2RGN - chains A and B of the 3 polymer chains in the assembly; structure by X-ray diffraction, 3.50 A resolution.

Chain A:
Name: Guanine nucleotide-binding protein G(i) subunit alpha-1, Guanine nucleotide-binding protein G(q) subunit alpha
Source organism: Rattus norvegicus
Notes: fragment: Chimeric protein of rat Guanine nucleotide-binding protein G(i) subunit alpha-1 N-terminal helix residues 1-28 and mouse Guanine nucleotide-binding protein G(q) subunit alpha residues 31-353
UniProt: P10824 (GNAI1_RAT); residues 7-34 here correspond to UniProt positions 1-28 (UniProt number = residue number - 6)
Sequence (353 residues; numbered 7 to 359; the number before each row is that of its first residue):
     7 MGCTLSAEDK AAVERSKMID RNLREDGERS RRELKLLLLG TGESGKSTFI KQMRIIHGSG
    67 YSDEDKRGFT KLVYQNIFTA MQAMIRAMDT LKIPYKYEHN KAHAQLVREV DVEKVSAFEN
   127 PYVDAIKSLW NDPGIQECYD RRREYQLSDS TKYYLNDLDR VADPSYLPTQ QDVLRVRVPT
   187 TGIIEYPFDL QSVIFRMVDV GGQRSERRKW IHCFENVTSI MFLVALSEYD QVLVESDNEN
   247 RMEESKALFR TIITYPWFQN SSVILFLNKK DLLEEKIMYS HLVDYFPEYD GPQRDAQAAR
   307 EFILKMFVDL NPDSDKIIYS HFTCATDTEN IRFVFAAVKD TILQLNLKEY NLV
Not modelled in the structure: 7-34, 359
Sequence notes: linker (35-36)
Bound ions: Mg2+: S53, T186 (together with GDP)
Ligand contacts: GDP (guanosine-5'-diphosphate): T47, G48, E49, S50, G51, K52, S53, T54, D155, S156, L180, R181, V182, R183, T186, N274, K275, D277, L278, C330, A331, T332
Curated features (UniProtKB/Swiss-Prot):
  - lipidation: G8 (N-myristoyl glycine), C9 (S-palmitoyl cysteine)

Chain B:
Name: Rho guanine nucleotide exchange factor 25
Source organism: Homo sapiens
UniProt: Q86VW2 (ARHGP_HUMAN); residue numbers follow UniProt; this construct covers 149-502
Sequence (354 residues; numbered 149 to 502; the number before each row is that of its first residue):
   149 SEEEQKKKAL ERSMYVLSEL VETEKMYVDD LGQIVEGYMA TMAAQGVPES LRGRDRIVFG
   209 NIQQIYEWHR DYFLQELQRC LKDPDWLAQL FIKHERRLHM YVVYCQNKPK SEHVVSEFGD
   269 SYFEELRQQL GHRLQLNDLL IKPVQRIMKY QLLLKDFLKY YNRAGMDTAD LEQAVEVMCF
   329 VPKRCNDMMT LGRLRGFEGK LTAQGKLLGQ DTFWVTEPEA GGLLSSRGRE RRVFLFEQII
   389 IFSEALGGGV RGGTQPGYVY KNSIKVSCLG LEGNLQGDPC RFALTSRGPE GGIQRYVLQA
   449 ADPAISQAWI KHVAQILESQ RDFLNALQSP IEYQRRESQT NSLGRPRGPG VGSP
Not modelled in the structure: 367-373, 396-403, 491-502
Curated features (UniProtKB/Swiss-Prot):
  - region: L278 to Q299 (Important for binding to Rho GTPases), S467 to R493 (Sufficient to bind activated GNAQ)
  - mutagenesis: L301 (L301E: Abolishes its exchange activity on RHOA), F471 (F471A: Reduces exchange activity mediated by GNAQ activation; in truncated construct), L472 (L472A: Reduces exchange activity mediated by GNAQ activation; in truncated construct), L475 (L475A: Reduces exchange activity mediated by GNAQ activation; in truncated construct), P478 (P478A: Reduces exchange activity mediated by GNAQ activation; in truncated construct), I479 (I479A: Reduces exchange activity mediated by GNAQ activation; in truncated construct)

Interface between chain A and chain B:
Pairs across the interface (57; chain A residue first):
  R37(A) - K348(B)
  R210(A) - Q476(B)  hydrogen bond (side chain-backbone)
  R210(A) - E480(B)  salt bridge
  R213(A) - L475(B)  hydrogen bond (side chain-backbone)
  R213(A) - P478(B)
  R214(A) - L472(B)
  R214(A) - N473(B)  hydrogen bond
  R214(A) - Q476(B)
  I217(A) - S415(B)  hydrogen bond (backbone-side chain)
  I217(A) - Q468(B)
  I217(A) - L472(B)  hydrophobic
  H218(A) - S415(B)  hydrogen bond
  H218(A) - P437(B)
  F220(A) - Q386(B)
  F220(A) - F471(B)  hydrophobic
  E221(A) - Q386(B)  hydrogen bond (backbone-side chain)
  E221(A) - K413(B)  salt bridge
  E245(A) - I479(B)
  E249(A) - I479(B)
  E250(A) - P478(B)
  E250(A) - I479(B)
  A253(A) - P478(B)
  A253(A) - I479(B)
  A253(A) - Q482(B)
  L254(A) - P478(B)
  R256(A) - Q482(B)
  T257(A) - F471(B)
  T257(A) - Q482(B)  hydrogen bond
  I258(A) - F471(B)  hydrophobic
  I258(A) - L475(B)  hydrophobic
  Y261(A) - Q468(B)
  Y261(A) - F471(B)  hydrophobic
  P262(A) - R244(B)
  W263(A) - E385(B)
  W263(A) - Q386(B)
  Q265(A) - R245(B)  hydrogen bond (backbone-side chain)
  N266(A) - H247(B)
  D319(A) - R245(B)  salt bridge
  S320(A) - Y220(B)  hydrogen bond
  S320(A) - K241(B)
  D321(A) - W216(B)  hydrogen bond
  D321(A) - Y220(B)
  D321(A) - R245(B)  salt bridge
  K322(A) - R245(B)
  L353(A) - R204(B)
  K354(A) - N209(B)
  K354(A) - Q211(B)
  K354(A) - Q212(B)
  K354(A) - E215(B)  salt bridge
  E355(A) - N209(B)
  E355(A) - Q212(B)  hydrogen bond
  Y356(A) - R204(B)
  Y356(A) - I205(B)
  Y356(A) - G208(B)
  Y356(A) - N209(B)
  Y356(A) - N255(B)  hydrogen bond
  N357(A) - K348(B)  hydrogen bond (backbone-side chain)
Also at the interface, not in a pair above, chain A (32 interface residues in all): S211, N222
Also at the interface, not in a pair above, chain B (38 interface residues in all): H242, V251, V414, C416, A474, S477, R483, N489

Overview:
Chain A and chain B form an interface of 32 and 38 residues respectively, with 13 hydrogen bonds and 5 salt
bridges. Polar contacts include R210(A)-E480(B), E221(A)-K413(B) and D319(A)-R245(B). Chain A binds GDP.
UniProt lists 6 mutagenesis sites on chain B.
Chain A is Guanine nucleotide-binding protein G(i) subunit alpha-1, Guanine nucleotide-binding protein G(q)
subunit alpha (Rattus norvegicus) and chain B is Rho guanine nucleotide exchange factor 25 (Homo sapiens); the
structure, Crystal Structure of p63RhoGEF complex with Galpha-q and RhoA, was determined by X-ray diffraction.
